PDB entry 6HV9 | electron microscopy, 4.98 A resolution (low resolution: residue-level contacts below are approximate; hydrogen-bond / salt-bridge calls are withheld) | chains 4 and 6 of the 16 polymer chains in the assembly

[Chain 4]
Protein: DNA replication licensing factor MCM4
Source organism: Saccharomyces cerevisiae
Notes: EC 3.6.4.12
UniProtKB: P30665 (MCM4_YEAST); numbering as in UniProt (aligned over 1-933)
Amino-acid sequence (933 residues; numbered 1 to 933; the number before each row is that of its first residue):
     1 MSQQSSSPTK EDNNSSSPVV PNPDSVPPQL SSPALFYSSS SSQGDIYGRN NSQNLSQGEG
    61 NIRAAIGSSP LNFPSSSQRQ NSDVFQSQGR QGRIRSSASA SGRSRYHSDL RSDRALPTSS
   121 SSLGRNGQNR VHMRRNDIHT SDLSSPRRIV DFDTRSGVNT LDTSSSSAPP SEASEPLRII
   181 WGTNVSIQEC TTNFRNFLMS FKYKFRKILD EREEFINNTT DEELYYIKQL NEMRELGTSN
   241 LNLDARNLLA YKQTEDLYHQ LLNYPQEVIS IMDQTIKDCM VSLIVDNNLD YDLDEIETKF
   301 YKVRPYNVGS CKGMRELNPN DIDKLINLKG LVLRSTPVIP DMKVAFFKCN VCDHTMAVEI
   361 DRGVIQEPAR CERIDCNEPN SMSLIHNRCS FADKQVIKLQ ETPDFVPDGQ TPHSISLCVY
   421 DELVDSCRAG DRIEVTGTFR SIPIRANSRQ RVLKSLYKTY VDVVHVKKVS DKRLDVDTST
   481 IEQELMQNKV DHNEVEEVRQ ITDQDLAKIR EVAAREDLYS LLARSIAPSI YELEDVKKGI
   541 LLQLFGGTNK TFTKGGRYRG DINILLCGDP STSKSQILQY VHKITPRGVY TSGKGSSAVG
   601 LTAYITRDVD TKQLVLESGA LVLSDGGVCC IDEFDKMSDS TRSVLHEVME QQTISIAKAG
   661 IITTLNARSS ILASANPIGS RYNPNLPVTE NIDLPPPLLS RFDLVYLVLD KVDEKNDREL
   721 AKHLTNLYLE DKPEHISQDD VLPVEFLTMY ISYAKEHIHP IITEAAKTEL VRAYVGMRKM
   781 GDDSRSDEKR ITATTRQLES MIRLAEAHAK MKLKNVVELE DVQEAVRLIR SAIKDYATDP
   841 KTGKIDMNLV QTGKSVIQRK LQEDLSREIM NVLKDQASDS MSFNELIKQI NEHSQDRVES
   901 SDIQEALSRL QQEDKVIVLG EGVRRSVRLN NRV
Not modelled in the structure: 1-176, 213-220, 239-240, 300-309, 406-410, 470-484, 486-500, 502, 600, 733-738, 783-792, 839-933
Curated features (UniProtKB/Swiss-Prot):
  - motif: Ser700 to Asp703 (Arginine finger)
  - binding site (ATP): Gly568 to Ser575
  - modified residue (Phosphoserine): Ser52, Ser56, Ser69
  - mutagenesis: Lys574 (K574A: Loss of MCM2-7 complex helicase activity)

[Chain 6]
Protein: DNA replication licensing factor MCM6
Source organism: Saccharomyces cerevisiae
Notes: EC 3.6.4.12
UniProtKB: P53091 (MCM6_YEAST); residue numbers follow UniProt; this construct covers 1-1017
Amino-acid sequence (1017 residues; row label = number of the first residue in the row):
     1 MSSPFPADTP SSNRPSNSSP PPSSIGAGFG SSSGLDSQIG SRLHFPSSSQ PHVSNSQTGP
    61 FVNDSTQFSS QRLQTDGSAT NDMEGNEPAR SFKSRALNHV KKVDDVTGEK VREAFEQFLE
   121 DFSVQSTDTG EVEKVYRAQI EFMKIYDLNT IYIDYQHLSM RENGALAMAI SEQYYRFLPF
   181 LQKGLRRVVR KYAPELLNTS DSLKRSEGDE GQADEDEQQD DDMNGSSLPR DSGSSAAPGN
   241 GTSAMATRSI TTSTSPEQTE RVFQISFFNL PTVHRIRDIR SEKIGSLLSI SGTVTRTSEV
   301 RPELYKASFT CDMCRAIVDN VEQSFKYTEP TFCPNPSCEN RAFWTLNVTR SRFLDWQKVR
   361 IQENANEIPT GSMPRTLDVI LRGDSVERAK PGDRCKFTGV EIVVPDVTQL GLPGVKPSST
   421 LDTRGISKTT EGLNSGVTGL RSLGVRDLTY KISFLACHVI SIGSNIGASS PDANSNNRET
   481 ELQMAANLQA NNVYQDNERD QEVFLNSLSS DEINELKEMV KDEHIYDKLV RSIAPAVFGH
   541 EAVKKGILLQ MLGGVHKSTV EGIKLRGDIN ICVVGDPSTS KSQFLKYVVG FAPRSVYTSG
   601 KASSAAGLTA AVVRDEEGGD YTIEAGALML ADNGICCIDE FDKMDISDQV AIHEAMEQQT
   661 ISIAKAGIHA TLNARTSILA AANPVGGRYN RKLSLRGNLN MTAPIMSRFD LFFVILDDCN
   721 EKIDTELASH IVDLHMKRDE AIEPPFSAEQ LRRYIKYART FKPILTKEAR SYLVEKYKEL
   781 RKDDAQGFSR SSYRITVRQL ESMIRLSEAI ARANCVDEIT PSFIAEAYDL LRQSIIRVDV
   841 DDVEMDEEFD NIESQSHAAS GNNDDNDDGT GSGVITSEPP ADIEEGQSEA TARPGTSEKK
   901 KTTVTYDKYV SMMNMIVRKI AEVDREGAEE LTAVDIVDWY LLQKENDLGS LAEYWEERRL
   961 AFKVIKRLVK DRILMEIHGT RHNLRDLENE ENENNKTVYV IHPNCEVLDQ LEPQDSS
Not modelled in the structure: 1-102, 149, 194-272, 407, 424-441, 444, 464-511, 610-617, 664-673, 792, 841-1017
Curated features (UniProtKB/Swiss-Prot):
  - motif: Ser707 to Asp710 (Arginine finger)
  - binding site (ATP): Gly575 to Ser582
  - modified residue: Ser78 (Phosphoserine), Ser249 (Phosphoserine), Ser372 (Phosphoserine), Thr766 (Phosphothreonine)
  - mutagenesis: Lys581 (K581A: Loss of MCM2-7 complex helicase activity)

[How chain 4 and chain 6 interact]
Pairs across the interface - 91 pairs, chain 4 then chain 6:
  Ser335(4) - Arg375(6)
  Thr336(4) - Arg375(6)
  Pro337(4) - Arg375(6)
  Val338(4) - Ile452(6)
  Pro340(4) - Tyr450(6)
  Pro340(4) - Lys451(6)
  Pro340(4) - Ile452(6)
  Arg362(4) - Val415(6)
  Gly363(4) - Val415(6)
  Gly363(4) - Lys416(6)
  Val364(4) - Thr420(6)
  Ile365(4) - Thr420(6)
  Gln366(4) - Thr420(6)
  Gln366(4) - Asp422(6)
  Glu367(4) - Leu421(6)
  Glu367(4) - Asp422(6)
  Pro368(4) - Asp422(6)
  His386(4) - Pro405(6)
  His386(4) - Tyr450(6)
  Asn387(4) - Tyr175(6)
  Asn387(4) - Val403(6)
  Arg388(4) - Asp104(6)
  Phe391(4) - Ser281(6)
  Ala392(4) - Ser281(6)
  Asp393(4) - Arg280(6)
  Asp393(4) - Ser281(6)
  Lys394(4) - Gly414(6)
  Lys394(4) - Val415(6)
  Val424(4) - Arg280(6)
  Asp425(4) - Arg277(6)
  Arg445(4) - Asp447(6)
  Ser448(4) - Leu410(6)
  Lys458(4) - Gly411(6)
  Lys458(4) - Pro413(6)
  Leu485(4) - Arg277(6)
  Leu485(4) - Glu367(6)
  Leu485(4) - Pro369(6)
  Lys550(4) - His735(6)
  Thr551(4) - Lys737(6)
  Phe552(4) - Leu734(6)
  Phe552(4) - His735(6)
  Phe552(4) - Glu740(6)
  Tyr558(4) - His735(6)
  Thr611(4) - Arg360(6)
  Gln613(4) - Arg296(6)
  Gln613(4) - Arg360(6)
  Leu614(4) - Arg296(6)
  Val615(4) - Arg360(6)
  Leu616(4) - Thr295(6)
  Leu616(4) - Gln362(6)
  Glu617(4) - Met373(6)
  Ser618(4) - Ala365(6)
  Asp625(4) - Asn366(6)
  Asp639(4) - Lys601(6)
  Ser640(4) - Ala602(6)
  Ser643(4) - Lys601(6)
  Ser643(4) - Ala602(6)
  Val644(4) - Ala602(6)
  His646(4) - Glu640(6)
  Glu650(4) - Ser582(6)
  Glu650(4) - Lys586(6)
  Gln651(4) - Lys586(6)
  Gln651(4) - Tyr597(6)
  Ala659(4) - Thr622(6)
  Gly660(4) - Pro391(6)
  Ile661(4) - Val294(6)
  Ile661(4) - Thr295(6)
  Ile661(4) - Pro391(6)
  Ile661(4) - Gly392(6)
  Ile662(4) - Lys390(6)
  Ile662(4) - Pro391(6)
  Thr663(4) - Pro391(6)
  Thr663(4) - Gly392(6)
  Pro697(4) - Glu640(6)
  Ile762(4) - His735(6)
  Ile762(4) - Met736(6)
  Lys767(4) - Val732(6)
  Lys767(4) - Asp733(6)
  Lys767(4) - Met736(6)
  Leu770(4) - Val732(6)
  Val771(4) - Thr725(6)
  Tyr774(4) - Ala728(6)
  Val775(4) - Glu721(6)
  Val775(4) - Thr725(6)
  Arg778(4) - Asp724(6)
  Asp782(4) - Arg688(6)
  Thr794(4) - Ser578(6)
  Thr795(4) - Ser580(6)
  Leu798(4) - Val732(6)
  Glu799(4) - His735(6)
  Ile802(4) - His735(6)
Interface residues without a listed pair, chain 4 (77 interface residues in all): Ile339, Met342, Ala369, Gln395, Tyr460, Thr553, Arg587, Val622, Leu623, Ala657, Ser700, Arg701, Thr763, Lys779
Interface residues without a listed pair, chain 6 (69 interface residues in all): Arg176, Ile279, Glu282, Thr370, Gly371, Pro374, Asp393, Leu412, Pro417, Ser418, Thr579, Gln583, Val589, Ala625

[Overview]
Chain 4 and chain 6 form an interface of 77 and 69 residues respectively. Curated annotation (UniProt) lists 8
ATP-binding residues and one mutagenesis site on chain 4; 8 ATP-binding residues and one mutagenesis site on
chain 6.
Here chain 4 is DNA replication licensing factor MCM4 and chain 6 is DNA replication licensing factor MCM6,
both from Saccharomyces cerevisiae. Entry 6HV9 (S. cerevisiae CMG-Pol epsilon-DNA) was determined by electron
microscopy, deposited together with 6HV8.
